4X9S - chain A; structure by X-ray diffraction, 1.60 A resolution.

Chain A:
Name: Phosphoribosyl isomerase A
From: Streptomyces sp. Mg1
Reference sequence: B4V386 (B4V386_9ACTO); residue numbers follow UniProt; this construct covers 1-243
Amino-acid sequence (246 residues; each row starts with the number of its first residue; numbers below 1 keep their minus sign (Ser-2 is residue -2)):
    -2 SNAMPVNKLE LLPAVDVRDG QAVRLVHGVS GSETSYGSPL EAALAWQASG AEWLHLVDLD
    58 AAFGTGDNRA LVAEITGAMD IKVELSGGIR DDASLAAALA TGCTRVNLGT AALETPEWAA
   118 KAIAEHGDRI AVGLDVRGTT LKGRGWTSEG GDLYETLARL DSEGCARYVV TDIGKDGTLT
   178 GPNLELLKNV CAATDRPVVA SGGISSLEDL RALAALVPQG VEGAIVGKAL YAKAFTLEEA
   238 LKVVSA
Not modelled in the structure: -2 to 2
Differences from the reference sequence: expression tag (-2 to 0)
Reported in the primary citation:
  - contacts within the chain: Gly140-Trp143 (backbone contact)

Summary:
The paper reports contacts within the chain involving Gly140 and Trp143.
Chain A is Phosphoribosyl isomerase A (Streptomyces sp. Mg1); the structure, Crystal structure of hisap from
streptomyces sp. MG1, was determined by X-ray diffraction, deposited together with 5DN1, 4WUI, 4W9T, 4TX9 and
4U28.
